Entry 7A4D (X-ray diffraction, 2.69 A resolution); this record covers chains A and B of the 6 polymer chains in the assembly.

# Chain A (and B)
Molecule: Nanobody Nb28
Source organism: Lama glama
Notes: antibody fragment or engineered binder; chain B of this document is another copy of the same molecule, construct and numbering; everything in this record applies to it too
Chain sequence (133 residues; each row starts with the number of its first residue):
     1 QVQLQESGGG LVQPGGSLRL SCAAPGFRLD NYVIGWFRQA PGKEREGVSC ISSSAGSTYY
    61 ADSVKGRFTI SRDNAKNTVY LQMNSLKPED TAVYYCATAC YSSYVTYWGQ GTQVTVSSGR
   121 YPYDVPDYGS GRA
Unresolved in the structure: 1-2, 121-133 (chain B: 1, 119-133)
Disulfide bonds: Cys22-Cys96, Cys50-Cys100

# How chain A and chain B interact
Residue-residue contacts (8; chain A residue first):
  Tyr32(A) with Ser103(B); Val105(B), hydrogen bond (side chain-backbone); Thr106(B)
  Ser103(A) with Tyr32(B)
  Val105(A) with Tyr32(B), hydrogen bond (backbone-side chain)
  Thr106(A) with Phe27(B); Tyr32(B); Thr98(B)
Interface residues without a listed pair, chain A (7 interface residues in all): Asn31, Thr98, Tyr104
Interface residues without a listed pair, chain B (8 interface residues in all): Asn31, Tyr104

# Overview
The interface between chain A and chain B involves 7 residues on one side and 8 on the other; the contacts
include 2 hydrogen bonds. The hydrogen-bonded pair is Tyr32(A)-Val105(B).
Both chains are Nanobody Nb28 (Lama glama). Entry 7A4D (Crystal structure of the APH coiled-coil in complex
with nanobodies Nb28 and Nb30) was determined by X-ray diffraction, deposited together with 7A48, 7A4T, 7A4Y
and 7A50.
